Entry 5VRW (X-ray diffraction, 2.58 A resolution); this record covers chains P and A of the 4 polymer chains in the assembly.

# Chain P
Molecule: 10-nt DNA strand
Sequence (10 nucleotides; row label = number of the first residue in the row):
     1 CTGATGCGCC
Bound ions: Ca2+ site 1: DC9 (shared with Thr101(A), Val103(A), Ile106(A) of chain A); Ca2+ site 2: DC10 (together with dTTP) (shared with Asp190(A), Asp192(A), Asp256(A) of chain A)

# Chain A
Molecule: DNA polymerase beta
Source organism: Homo sapiens
Notes: EC 2.7.7.7, 4.2.99.-
UniProtKB: P06746 (DPOLB_HUMAN); numbering as in UniProt (aligned over 1-335)
Chain sequence (341 residues; each row starts with the number of its first residue):
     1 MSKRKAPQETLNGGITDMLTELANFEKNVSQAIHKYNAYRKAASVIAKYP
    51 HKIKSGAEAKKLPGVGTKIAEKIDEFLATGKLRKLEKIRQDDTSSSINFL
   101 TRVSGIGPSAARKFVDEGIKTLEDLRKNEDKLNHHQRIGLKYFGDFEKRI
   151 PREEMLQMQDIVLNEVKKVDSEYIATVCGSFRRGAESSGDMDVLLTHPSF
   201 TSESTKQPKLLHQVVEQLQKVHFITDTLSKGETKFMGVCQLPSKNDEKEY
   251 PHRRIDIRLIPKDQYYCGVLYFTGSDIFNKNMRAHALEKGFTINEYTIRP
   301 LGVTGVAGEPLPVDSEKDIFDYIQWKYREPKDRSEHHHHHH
Disordered / not traced: 1-8, 205-206, 336-341
Construct notes: expression tag (336-341)
Bound ions: Ca2+ site 1: Lys60, Leu62, Val65 (shared with 1 residue of chain D); Ca2+ site 2: Thr101, Val103, Ile106 (shared with DC9(P) of chain P); Ca2+ site 3: Asp190, Asp192, Asp256 (together with dTTP) (shared with DC10(P) of chain P); Ca2+ site 4: Asp190, Asp192 (together with dTTP); Ca2+ site 5 near Glu249 (its only coordinating residue here); Ca2+ site 6: Asp314, Asp318; Ca2+ site 7 near Glu335 (its only coordinating residue here)
Small-molecule neighbours: dTTP (TTP): Arg149, Gly179, Ser180, Arg183, Ser188, Gly189, Asp190, Asp192, Tyr271, Phe272, Thr273, Gly274, Ser275, Asp276, Asn279
Swiss-Prot annotation at these positions:
  - region: Arg183 to Asp192 (DNA-binding)
  - active site: Lys72 (Nucleophile)
  - binding site (K(+)): Lys60, Leu62, Val65, Thr101, Val103, Ile106
  - binding site (Na(+)): Lys60, Leu62, Val65, Thr101, Val103, Ile106
  - binding site (dATP): Arg149, Ser180, Arg183, Gly189, Asp190
  - binding site (dCTP): Arg149, Ser180, Arg183, Gly189, Asp190
  - binding site (dGTP): Arg149, Ser180, Arg183, Gly189, Asp190, Asp192
  - binding site (dTTP): Arg149, Ser180, Arg183, Gly189, Asp190
  - binding site (Mg(2+)): Asp190, Asp192, Asp256
  - modified residue: Lys72 (N6-acetyllysine), Arg83 (Omega-N-methylarginine), Arg152 (Omega-N-methylarginine)
  - cross-link (Glycyl lysine isopeptide (Lys-Gly)): Lys41 (interchain with G-Cter in ubiquitin), Lys61 (interchain with G-Cter in ubiquitin), Lys81 (interchain with G-Cter in ubiquitin)
  - natural variant: Leu22 (L22P: Found in a gastric cancer sample; uncertain significance), Tyr39 (Y39C: Found in a gastric cancer sample; uncertain significance), Gly118 (G118V: Decreased DNA-directed DNA polymerase activity), Arg137 (R137Q: Decreased function in base-excision repair), Arg149 (R149I: Decreased DNA-directed DNA polymerase activity), Asp160 (D160N: Found in a gastric cancer sample; uncertain significance), Cys239 (C239R: Found in a gastric cancer sample; uncertain significance), Lys289 (K289M: Found in a colon cancer sample; uncertain significance), Asn294 (N294D: Found in a gastric cancer sample; uncertain significance), Glu295 (E295K: Found in a gastric cancer sample; uncertain significance)
  - mutagenesis: Phe25 (F25W: No effect on 5'-dRP lyase activity. Decreased ssDNA binding), His34 (H34G: Decreased 5'-dRP lyase activity. Decreased ssDNA binding), Lys35 (K35A: Decreased 5'-dRP lyase activity. Decreased ssDNA binding. Loss of 5'-dRP lyase activity; when associated with A-68 and A-72. Decreased ssDNA binding; when associated with A-68 and A-72 ...), Tyr39 (Y39F: No effect on 5'-dRP lyase activity; Y39Q: Abolishes DNA polymerase and 5'-dRP lyase activity), Lys41 (K41R: Abolishes ubiquitination; when associated with R-61 and R-81), Lys60 (K60A: Decreased 5'-dRP lyase activity. Decreased ssDNA binding), Lys61 (K61R: Abolishes ubiquitination; when associated with R-41 and R-81), Lys68 (K68A: No effect on 5'-dRP lyase activity. Decreased ssDNA binding. Loss of 5'-dRP lyase activity; when associated with A-35 and A-72. Decreased ssDNA binding; when associated with A-35 and A-72 ...), Glu71 (E71Q: No effect on 5'-dRP lyase activity. No effect on structure shown by circular dichroism. No effect on ssDNA binding), Lys72 (K72A: Severely reduced 5'-dRP lyase activity. Does not affect ssDNA binding. Loss of 5'-dRP lyase activity; when associated with A-35 and A-68. Decreased ssDNA binding ...), Glu75 (E75A: Slightly decreased 5'-dRP lyase activity. Decreased ssDNA binding. No effect on structure shown by circular dichroism), Lys81 (K81R: Abolishes ubiquitination; when associated with R-41 and R-61), 5 further mutagenesis entries in UniProt

# How chain P and chain A interact
Contacting residue pairs (17; chain P residue first):
  DC7(P) - Ser109(A)  phosphate contact
  DG8(P) - Gly105(A)  phosphate contact
  DG8(P) - Ile106(A)  phosphate contact
  DG8(P) - Gly107(A)  hydrogen bond to the phosphate
  DG8(P) - Pro108(A)  phosphate contact
  DG8(P) - Ser109(A)  hydrogen bond to the phosphate
  DG8(P) - Ala110(A)  hydrogen bond to the phosphate
  DC9(P) - Val103(A)  phosphate contact
  DC9(P) - Ser104(A)  phosphate contact
  DC9(P) - Gly105(A)  hydrogen bond to the phosphate
  DC9(P) - Ile106(A)  phosphate contact
  DC9(P) - Arg254(A)  phosphate contact
  DC10(P) - Asp192(A)  phosphate contact
  DC10(P) - Met236(A)  sugar contact
  DC10(P) - Arg254(A)  salt bridge to the phosphate
  DC10(P) - Asp256(A)  phosphate contact
  DC10(P) - Tyr271(A)  hydrogen bond to the base
Also at the interface, not in a pair above, chain A (17 interface residues in all): Thr101, His135, Asp190, Lys234

# Summary
4 residues of chain P and 17 residues of chain A are in contact; the contacts include 5 hydrogen bonds and 1
salt bridge. Among the polar pairs are DC10(P)-Tyr271(A), DG8(P)-Gly107(A) and DG8(P)-Ser109(A). Ligands of
chain A: dTTP.
Here chain P is a 10-nt DNA strand and chain A is DNA polymerase beta (Homo sapiens). Entry 5VRW (Human DNA
polymerase beta pre-catalytic 8-oxoG:dC extension complex with dTTP bound in non-planar conformation) was
determined by X-ray diffraction (same publication as 5VRX, 5VRY, 5VRZ, 5VS0, 5VS1, 5VS2, 5VS3 and 5VS4).
